2F1T - chain A; structure by X-ray diffraction, 3.00 A resolution.

Chain A:
Protein: Outer membrane protein W
Organism: Escherichia coli K12
Reference sequence: P0A915 (OMPW_ECOLI); residues 1-191 here correspond to UniProt positions 22-212 (UniProt number = residue number + 21)
Sequence (197 residues; row label = number of the first residue in the row):
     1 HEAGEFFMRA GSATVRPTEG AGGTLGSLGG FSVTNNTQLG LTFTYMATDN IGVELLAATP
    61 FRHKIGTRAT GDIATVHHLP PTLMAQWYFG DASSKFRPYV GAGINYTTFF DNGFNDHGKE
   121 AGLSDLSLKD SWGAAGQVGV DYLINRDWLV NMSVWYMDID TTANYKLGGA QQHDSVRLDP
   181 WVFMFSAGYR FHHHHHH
Disordered / not traced: 1, 21-28, 193-197
Construct notes: expression tag (192-197)
Reported in the primary citation:
  - binding site for lauryl dimethylamine-N-oxide: Phe31, Ile65, Val76, Leu123, Leu126, Leu128, Tyr165, Val176
  - contacts within the chain: Glu2-Arg97 (salt bridge), Glu5-Arg190 (salt bridge), Arg9-Glu54 (salt bridge), Leu56-Trp155 (hydrophobic contact)
  - binding site for glycerol: Glu2, Glu5, Phe7, Arg9, Met46, Tyr88, Asp141, Leu143, Arg190

In short:
The paper reports a binding site for glycerol at Glu2, Glu5 and Phe7 among others; a binding site for lauryl
dimethylamine-N-oxide at Phe31, Ile65 and Val76 among others.
Chain A is Outer membrane protein W (Escherichia coli K12); the structure, Outer membrane protein OmpW, was
determined by X-ray diffraction (same publication as 2F1V).
